PDB entry 4F7P | X-ray diffraction, 1.90 A resolution | chains A and C of the 3 polymer chains in the assembly

Chain A:
Name: HLA class I histocompatibility antigen, A-24 alpha chain
From: Homo sapiens
Reference sequence: P05534 (1A24_HUMAN); residues 1-274 here correspond to UniProt positions 25-298 (UniProt number = residue number + 24)
Chain sequence (275 residues; numbered 0 to 274; the number before each row is that of its first residue; numbering starts at 0):
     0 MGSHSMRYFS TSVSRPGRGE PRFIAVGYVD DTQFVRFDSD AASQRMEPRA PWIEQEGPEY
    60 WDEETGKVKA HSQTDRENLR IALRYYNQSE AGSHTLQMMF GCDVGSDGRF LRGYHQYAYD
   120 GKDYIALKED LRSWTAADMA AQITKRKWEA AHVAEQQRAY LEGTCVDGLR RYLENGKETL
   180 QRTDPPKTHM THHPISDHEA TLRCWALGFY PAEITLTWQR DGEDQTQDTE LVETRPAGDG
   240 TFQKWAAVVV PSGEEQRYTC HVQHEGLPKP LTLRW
Unresolved in the structure: 0
Construct notes: initiating methionine (0)
Disulfide bonds: C101-C164, C203-C259

Chain C:
Name: RNA-directed RNA polymerase catalytic subunit
Notes: EC 2.7.7.48
Reference sequence: Q9YXL6 (Q9YXL6_9INFA); residues 1-10 here correspond to UniProt positions 496-505 (UniProt number = residue number + 495)
Chain sequence (10 residues; each row starts with the number of its first residue):
     1 FYRYGFVANF
Unresolved in the structure: 5-7

Interface between chain A and chain C:
Pairs across the interface (47; chain A residue first):
  Y7(A) - F1(C)  hydrogen bond (side chain-backbone)
  Y7(A) - Y2(C)  hydrophobic
  F22(A) - Y2(C)
  A24(A) - Y2(C)
  M45(A) - Y2(C)  hydrophobic
  Y59(A) - F1(C)  hydrophobic
  E63(A) - F1(C)
  E63(A) - Y2(C)  hydrogen bond (side chain-backbone)
  K66(A) - F1(C)
  K66(A) - Y2(C)  hydrogen bond (side chain-backbone)
  K66(A) - R3(C)
  V67(A) - Y2(C)
  H70(A) - Y2(C)
  H70(A) - R3(C)  hydrogen bond
  T73(A) - A8(C)
  T73(A) - N9(C)
  E76(A) - N9(C)
  N77(A) - A8(C)
  N77(A) - N9(C)  hydrogen bond
  N77(A) - F10(C)  hydrogen bond (side chain-backbone)
  I80(A) - N9(C)
  I80(A) - F10(C)
  Y84(A) - F10(C)  hydrogen bond (side chain-backbone)
  L95(A) - F10(C)  hydrophobic
  M97(A) - R3(C)  hydrogen bond
  F99(A) - Y2(C)  hydrophobic
  F99(A) - R3(C)
  H114(A) - R3(C)
  Y116(A) - R3(C)
  Y116(A) - F10(C)  hydrophobic
  Y123(A) - F10(C)  hydrophobic
  T143(A) - F10(C)  hydrogen bond (side chain-backbone)
  K146(A) - N9(C)
  K146(A) - F10(C)  hydrogen bond (side chain-backbone)
  W147(A) - A8(C)
  W147(A) - N9(C)  hydrogen bond (side chain-backbone)
  W147(A) - F10(C)  hydrophobic
  V152(A) - A8(C)  hydrophobic
  Q155(A) - Y4(C)  hydrogen bond (backbone-side chain)
  Q156(A) - Y4(C)
  Y159(A) - F1(C)  hydrogen bond (side chain-backbone)
  Y159(A) - Y2(C)
  Y159(A) - R3(C)
  Y159(A) - Y4(C)  hydrophobic
  T163(A) - F1(C)
  G167(A) - F1(C)
  Y171(A) - F1(C)  hydrogen bond (side chain-backbone)
Interface residues without a listed pair, chain A (35 interface residues in all): M5, S9, A158, D166, R170

In short:
The interface between chain A and chain C involves 35 residues on one side and 7 on the other; the contacts
include 14 hydrogen bonds. Polar contacts include Y7(A)-F1(C), E63(A)-Y2(C) and K66(A)-Y2(C).
Chain A is HLA class I histocompatibility antigen, A-24 alpha chain (Homo sapiens) and chain C is RNA-directed
RNA polymerase catalytic subunit; the structure, Crystal Structure of HLA-A*2402 Complexed with a Newly
Identified Peptide from 2009H1N1 PB1 (496-505), was determined by X-ray diffraction, deposited together with
4F7M and 4F7T.
